1XYE - chains A and C of the 4 polymer chains in the assembly; structure by X-ray diffraction, 2.13 A resolution.

# Chain A (and C)
Molecule: Hemoglobin alpha chain
Organism: Homo sapiens
Notes: chain C of this document is another copy of the same molecule, construct and numbering; everything in this record applies to it too
Reference sequence: P01922 (HBA_HUMAN); residue numbers follow UniProt; this construct covers 1-141
Sequence (141 residues; numbered 1 to 141; the number before each row is that of its first residue):
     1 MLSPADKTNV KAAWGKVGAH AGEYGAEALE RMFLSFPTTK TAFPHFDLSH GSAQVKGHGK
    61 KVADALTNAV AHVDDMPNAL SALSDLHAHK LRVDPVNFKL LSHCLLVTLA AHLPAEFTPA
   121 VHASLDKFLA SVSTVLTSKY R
Construct notes: engineered mutation Met-1 (Val in P01922), Ala-42 (Tyr in P01922)
Ion coordination: heme Fe near His-87 (its only coordinating residue here)
Small-molecule neighbours: heme (HEM): Met-32, Thr-39, Ala-42, Phe-43, His-45, Phe-46, His-58, Lys-61, Val-62, Ala-65, Leu-66, Leu-83, Leu-86, His-87, Leu-91, Val-93, Asn-97, Phe-98, Leu-101, Leu-105, Val-132, Leu-136

# Chain A / chain C interface
Residue-residue contacts (4):
  Asp-126(A) / Arg-141(C)  salt bridge
  Lys-127(A) / Arg-141(C)  hydrogen bond (side chain-backbone)
  Arg-141(A) / Asp-126(C)  salt bridge
  Arg-141(A) / Lys-127(C)  hydrogen bond (backbone-side chain)
Also at the interface, not in a pair above, chain A (4 interface residues in all): Ala-130
Also at the interface, not in a pair above, chain C (5 interface residues in all): Met-1, Ala-130

# Overview
4 residues of chain A and 5 residues of chain C are in contact; the contacts include 2 hydrogen bonds and 2
salt bridges. Polar contacts include Asp-126(A)/Arg-141(C) and Lys-127(A)/Arg-141(C). Ligands of chain A:
heme.
Chain A and chain C are both Hemoglobin alpha chain (Homo sapiens); the structure, T-to-THigh Transitions in
Human Hemoglobin: alpha Y42A deoxy low salt, was determined by X-ray diffraction together with 1XZ2 and 1XZ4
from the same study.
